1XTN - chain A; structure by X-ray diffraction, 2.20 A resolution.

[Chain A]
Molecule: Serine/threonine-protein kinase Sgk3
Organism: Mus musculus
Notes: EC 2.7.1.37
UniProt: Q9ERE3 (SGK3_MOUSE); residues 1-120 here correspond to UniProt positions 7-126 (UniProt number = residue number + 6)
Amino-acid sequence (120 residues; numbered 1 to 120; the number before each row is that of its first residue):
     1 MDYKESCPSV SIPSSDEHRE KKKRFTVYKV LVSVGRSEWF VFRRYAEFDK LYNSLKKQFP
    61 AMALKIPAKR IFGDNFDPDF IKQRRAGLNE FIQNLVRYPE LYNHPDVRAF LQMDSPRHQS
Not modelled in the structure: 1-4, 116-120
UniProt features mapped onto this chain:
  - modified residue: Ser-120 (Phosphoserine)

[In short]
Chain A is Serine/threonine-protein kinase Sgk3 (Mus musculus); the structure, crystal structure of CISK-PX
domain with sulfates, was determined by X-ray diffraction together with 1XTE from the same study.
